3OMX - chain A; structure by X-ray diffraction, 2.34 A resolution.

# Chain A
Protein: CG14216
Organism: Drosophila melanogaster
UniProtKB: Q9VWE4 (Q9VWE4_DROME); residue numbers follow UniProt; this construct covers 6-195
Chain sequence (190 residues; row label = number of the first residue in the row):
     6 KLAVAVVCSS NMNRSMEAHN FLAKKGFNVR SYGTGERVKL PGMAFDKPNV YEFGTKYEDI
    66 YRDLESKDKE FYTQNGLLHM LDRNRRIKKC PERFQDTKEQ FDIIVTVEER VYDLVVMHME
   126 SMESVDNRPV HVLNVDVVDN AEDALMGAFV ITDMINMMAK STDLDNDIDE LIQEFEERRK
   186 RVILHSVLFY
Ligand contacts: vanadate (VO4): C13, S14, S15, N16, M17, N18, R19, S20, D144

# Summary
Chain A binds vanadate.
Chain A is CG14216 (Drosophila melanogaster); the structure, Crystal structure of Ssu72 with vanadate complex,
was determined by X-ray diffraction, deposited together with 3OMW.
